PDB entry 4KLE | X-ray diffraction, 1.97 A resolution | chains T and A of the 4 polymer chains in the assembly

Chain T:
Molecule: 16-nt DNA strand
Sequence (16 nucleotides; row label = number of the first residue in the row):
     1 CCGACGGCGCATCAGC

Chain A:
Protein: DNA polymerase beta
Source organism: Homo sapiens
Notes: EC 2.7.7.7, 4.2.99.-
UniProtKB: P06746 (DPOLB_HUMAN); residue numbers follow UniProt; this construct covers 1-335
Chain sequence (335 residues; each row starts with the number of its first residue):
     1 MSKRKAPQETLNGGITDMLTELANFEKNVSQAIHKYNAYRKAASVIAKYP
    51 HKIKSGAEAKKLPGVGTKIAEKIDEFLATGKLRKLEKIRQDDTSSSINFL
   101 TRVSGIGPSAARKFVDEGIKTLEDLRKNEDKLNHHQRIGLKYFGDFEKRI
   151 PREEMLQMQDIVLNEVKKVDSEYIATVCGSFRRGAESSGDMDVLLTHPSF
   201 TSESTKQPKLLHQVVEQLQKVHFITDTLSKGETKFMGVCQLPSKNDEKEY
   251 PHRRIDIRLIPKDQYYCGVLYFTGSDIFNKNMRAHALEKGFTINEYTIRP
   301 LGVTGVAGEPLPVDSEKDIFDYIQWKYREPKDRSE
Disordered / not traced: 1-9
Metal / ion sites: Mg2+ site 1: Asp190, Asp192, Asp256 (together with 2'-deoxycytidine-5'-triphosphate) (shared with 2 residues of chain P); Mg2+ site 2: Asp190, Asp192 (together with 2'-deoxycytidine-5'-triphosphate, pyrophosphate) (shared with 1 residue of chain P)
Small-molecule neighbours: 2'-deoxycytidine-5'-triphosphate / pyrophosphate: Arg149, Gly179, Ser180, Arg183, Ser188, Gly189, Asp190, Asp192, Asp256, Tyr271, Phe272, Thr273, Gly274, Ser275, Asp276, Asn279
UniProt features mapped onto this chain:
  - region: Arg183 to Asp192 (DNA-binding)
  - active site: Lys72 (Nucleophile)
  - binding site (K(+)): Lys60, Leu62, Val65, Thr101, Val103, Ile106
  - binding site (Na(+)): Lys60, Leu62, Val65, Thr101, Val103, Ile106
  - binding site (dATP): Arg149, Ser180, Arg183, Gly189, Asp190
  - binding site (dCTP): Arg149, Ser180, Arg183, Gly189, Asp190
  - binding site (dGTP): Arg149, Ser180, Arg183, Gly189, Asp190, Asp192
  - binding site (dTTP): Arg149, Ser180, Arg183, Gly189, Asp190
  - binding site (Mg(2+)): Asp190, Asp192, Asp256
  - modified residue: Lys72 (N6-acetyllysine), Arg83 (Omega-N-methylarginine), Arg152 (Omega-N-methylarginine)
  - cross-link (Glycyl lysine isopeptide (Lys-Gly)): Lys41 (interchain with G-Cter in ubiquitin), Lys61 (interchain with G-Cter in ubiquitin), Lys81 (interchain with G-Cter in ubiquitin)
  - natural variant: Leu22 (L22P: Found in a gastric cancer sample; uncertain significance), Tyr39 (Y39C: Found in a gastric cancer sample; uncertain significance), Gly118 (G118V: Decreased DNA-directed DNA polymerase activity), Arg137 (R137Q: Decreased function in base-excision repair), Arg149 (R149I: Decreased DNA-directed DNA polymerase activity), Asp160 (D160N: Found in a gastric cancer sample; uncertain significance), Cys239 (C239R: Found in a gastric cancer sample; uncertain significance), Lys289 (K289M: Found in a colon cancer sample; uncertain significance), Asn294 (N294D: Found in a gastric cancer sample; uncertain significance), Glu295 (E295K: Found in a gastric cancer sample; uncertain significance)
  - mutagenesis: Phe25 (F25W: No effect on 5'-dRP lyase activity. Decreased ssDNA binding), His34 (H34G: Decreased 5'-dRP lyase activity. Decreased ssDNA binding), Lys35 (K35A: Decreased 5'-dRP lyase activity. Decreased ssDNA binding. Loss of 5'-dRP lyase activity; when associated with A-68 and A-72. Decreased ssDNA binding; when associated with A-68 and A-72 ...), Tyr39 (Y39F: No effect on 5'-dRP lyase activity; Y39Q: Abolishes DNA polymerase and 5'-dRP lyase activity), Lys41 (K41R: Abolishes ubiquitination; when associated with R-61 and R-81), Lys60 (K60A: Decreased 5'-dRP lyase activity. Decreased ssDNA binding), Lys61 (K61R: Abolishes ubiquitination; when associated with R-41 and R-81), Lys68 (K68A: No effect on 5'-dRP lyase activity. Decreased ssDNA binding. Loss of 5'-dRP lyase activity; when associated with A-35 and A-72. Decreased ssDNA binding; when associated with A-35 and A-72 ...), Glu71 (E71Q: No effect on 5'-dRP lyase activity. No effect on structure shown by circular dichroism. No effect on ssDNA binding), Lys72 (K72A: Severely reduced 5'-dRP lyase activity. Does not affect ssDNA binding. Loss of 5'-dRP lyase activity; when associated with A-35 and A-68. Decreased ssDNA binding ...), Glu75 (E75A: Slightly decreased 5'-dRP lyase activity. Decreased ssDNA binding. No effect on structure shown by circular dichroism), Lys81 (K81R: Abolishes ubiquitination; when associated with R-41 and R-61), 5 further mutagenesis entries in UniProt
Reported in the primary citation:
  - Mg2+ coordination: Asp190, Asp192, Asp256
  - catalytic residues: Asp256

Chain T / chain A interface:
Residue-residue contacts (29):
  DC5(T) - His34(A)  stacking on the base
  DC5(T) - Leu287(A)  phosphate contact
  DG6(T) - Asn279(A)  base contact
  DG6(T) - Lys280(A)  salt bridge to the phosphate
  DG6(T) - Arg283(A)  base contact
  DG6(T) - Ala284(A)  sugar contact
  DG6(T) - Leu287(A)  phosphate contact
  DG7(T) - Tyr271(A)  base contact
  DG7(T) - Arg283(A)  hydrogen bond to the sugar
  DG7(T) - Leu287(A)  phosphate contact
  DG7(T) - Thr292(A)  hydrogen bond to the phosphate
  DG7(T) - Ile293(A)  sugar contact
  DG7(T) - Asn294(A)  phosphate contact
  DC8(T) - Asn294(A)  hydrogen bond to the phosphate
  DC8(T) - Glu295(A)  sugar contact
  DC8(T) - Arg299(A)  salt bridge to the phosphate
  DG9(T) - Thr233(A)  hydrogen bond to the phosphate
  DG9(T) - Lys234(A)  phosphate contact
  DG9(T) - Arg258(A)  sugar contact
  DG9(T) - Tyr296(A)  hydrogen bond to the phosphate
  DC10(T) - Ser229(A)  phosphate contact
  DC10(T) - Lys230(A)  hydrogen bond to the phosphate
  DC10(T) - Gly231(A)  phosphate contact
  DC10(T) - Glu232(A)  hydrogen bond to the phosphate
  DC10(T) - Thr233(A)  hydrogen bond to the phosphate
  DC10(T) - Lys234(A)  hydrogen bond to the phosphate
  DA11(T) - Ser229(A)  phosphate contact
  DA11(T) - Lys230(A)  hydrogen bond to the phosphate
  DT12(T) - Asn133(A)  phosphate contact

Overview:
Chain T and chain A form an interface of 8 and 21 residues respectively, with 10 hydrogen bonds, 2 salt
bridges and 1 aromatic stacking contact. Polar contacts include DG7(T)-Arg283(A), DG7(T)-Thr292(A) and
DC8(T)-Asn294(A). Chain A binds 2'-deoxycytidine-5'-triphosphate / pyrophosphate. The paper reports the
catalytic residue Asp256(A); Mg2+ coordination by Asp190(A), Asp192(A) and Asp256(A).
Here chain T is a 16-nt DNA strand and chain A is DNA polymerase beta (Homo sapiens). Entry 4KLE (DNA
polymerase beta matched reactant complex with Mg2+, 10 s) was determined by X-ray diffraction, deposited
together with 4KLD, 4KLF, 4KLG, 4KLH, 4KLI, 4KLJ and 8 further entries.
